4QZZ - chains R and S of the 28 polymer chains in the assembly; structure by X-ray diffraction, 2.90 A resolution.

# Chain R
Name: Proteasome subunit alpha type-5
Source organism: Saccharomyces cerevisiae
Notes: EC 3.4.25.1
UniProt: P32379 (PSA5_YEAST); residues -7 to 252 here correspond to UniProt positions 1-260 (UniProt number = residue number + 8)
Chain sequence (260 residues; each row starts with the number of its first residue; numbers below 1 keep their minus sign (Met-7 is residue -7)):
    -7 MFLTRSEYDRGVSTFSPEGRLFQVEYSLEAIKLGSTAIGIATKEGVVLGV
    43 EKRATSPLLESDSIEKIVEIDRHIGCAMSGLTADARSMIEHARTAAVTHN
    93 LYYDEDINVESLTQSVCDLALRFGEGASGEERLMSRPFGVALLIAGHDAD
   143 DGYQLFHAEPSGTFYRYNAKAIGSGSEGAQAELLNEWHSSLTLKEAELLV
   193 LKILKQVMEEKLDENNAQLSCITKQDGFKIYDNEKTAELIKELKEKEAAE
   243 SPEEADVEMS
Not modelled in the structure: -7 to 0, 118-124, 243-252

# Chain S
Name: Proteasome subunit alpha type-6
Source organism: Saccharomyces cerevisiae
Notes: EC 3.4.25.1
UniProt: P40302 (PSA6_YEAST); residues 0-233 here correspond to UniProt positions 1-234 (UniProt number = residue number + 1)
Chain sequence (234 residues; row label = number of the first residue in the row; numbering starts at 0):
     0 MFRNNYDGDTVTFSPTGRLFQVEYALEAIKQGSVTVGLRSNTHAVLVALK
    50 RNADELSSYQKKIIKCDEHMGLSLAGLAPDARVLSNYLRQQCNYSSLVFN
   100 RKLAVERAGHLLCDKAQKNTQSYGGRPYGVGLLIIGYDKSGAHLLEFQPS
   150 GNVTELYGTAIGARSQGAKTYLERTLDTFIKIDGNPDELIKAGVEAISQS
   200 LRDESLTVDNLSIAIVGKDTPFTIYDGEAVAKYI
Not modelled in the structure: 0-2
Curated features (UniProtKB/Swiss-Prot):
  - modified residue: Ser13 (Phosphoserine)
  - cross-link: Lys190 (Glycyl lysine isopeptide (Lys-Gly) (interchain with G-Cter in ubiquitin))

# Interface between chain R and chain S
Residue-residue contacts (44):
  Gly3(R) - Gly7(S)
  Ser5(R) - Arg125(S)
  Thr6(R) - Gly7(S)
  Thr6(R) - Gln20(S)
  Phe7(R) - Gln20(S)  hydrogen bond (backbone-side chain)
  Phe7(R) - Tyr23(S)
  Phe7(R) - Ala24(S)  hydrophobic
  Phe7(R) - Arg125(S)
  Phe7(R) - Pro126(S)
  Phe7(R) - Gly128(S)
  Ser8(R) - Tyr23(S)
  Pro9(R) - Tyr23(S)  hydrophobic
  Pro9(R) - Glu26(S)
  Glu10(R) - Glu26(S)
  Glu10(R) - Gln30(S)
  Gly11(R) - Tyr23(S)
  Gly11(R) - Ala27(S)
  Leu13(R) - Arg125(S)
  Gln106(R) - Arg81(S)  hydrogen bond
  Asp110(R) - Arg81(S)  salt bridge
  Leu113(R) - Pro78(S)  hydrophobic
  Leu113(R) - Asp79(S)
  Leu113(R) - Arg125(S)
  Ser153(R) - Pro78(S)
  Gly154(R) - Pro78(S)
  Thr155(R) - Gln59(S)
  Phe156(R) - Gln59(S)
  Tyr157(R) - Arg50(S)
  Tyr157(R) - Ala52(S)
  Tyr157(R) - Ser57(S)
  Tyr157(R) - Gln59(S)
  Arg158(R) - Ser56(S)
  Arg158(R) - Ser57(S)  hydrogen bond (backbone-backbone)
  Tyr159(R) - Ala52(S)
  Tyr159(R) - Asp53(S)
  Tyr159(R) - Leu55(S)
  Tyr159(R) - Ser56(S)
  Asn160(R) - Leu55(S)  hydrogen bond (backbone-backbone)
  Ala161(R) - Leu55(S)
  Gln172(R) - Asp53(S)  hydrogen bond
  Gln172(R) - Leu55(S)
  Leu176(R) - Glu54(S)
  Leu176(R) - Leu55(S)  hydrophobic
  Trp179(R) - Leu55(S)  hydrophobic
Interface residues without a listed pair, chain R (27 interface residues in all): Arg2, Glu117, Leu175
Interface residues without a listed pair, chain S (26 interface residues in all): Asp6, Asn51, Lys60, Leu76, Gly123

# Summary
The interface between chain R and chain S involves 27 residues on one side and 26 on the other; the contacts
include 5 hydrogen bonds and 1 salt bridge. Polar pairs include Asp110(R)-Arg81(S), Phe7(R)-Gln20(S) and
Gln106(R)-Arg81(S).
Here chain R is Proteasome subunit alpha type-5 and chain S is Proteasome subunit alpha type-6, both from
Saccharomyces cerevisiae. Entry 4QZZ (yCP in complex with Omuralide) was determined by X-ray diffraction,
deposited together with 4QUX, 4QUY, 4QV0, 4QV1, 4QV3, 4QV4 and 42 further entries.
